Entry 5ZZ1 (X-ray diffraction, 1.91 A resolution); this record covers chains A and D of the 4 polymer chains in the assembly.

[Chain A (and D)]
Molecule: Catalase
Source organism: Mycothermus thermophilus
Notes: EC 1.11.1.6; chain D of this document is another copy of the same molecule, construct and numbering; everything in this record applies to it too
UniProt: M4GGR7 (M4GGR7_9PEZI); residues 0-698 here correspond to UniProt positions 1-699 (UniProt number = residue number + 1)
Amino-acid sequence (719 residues; numbered -20 to 698; the number before each row is that of its first residue; numbers below 1 keep their minus sign (Gly-20 is residue -20)):
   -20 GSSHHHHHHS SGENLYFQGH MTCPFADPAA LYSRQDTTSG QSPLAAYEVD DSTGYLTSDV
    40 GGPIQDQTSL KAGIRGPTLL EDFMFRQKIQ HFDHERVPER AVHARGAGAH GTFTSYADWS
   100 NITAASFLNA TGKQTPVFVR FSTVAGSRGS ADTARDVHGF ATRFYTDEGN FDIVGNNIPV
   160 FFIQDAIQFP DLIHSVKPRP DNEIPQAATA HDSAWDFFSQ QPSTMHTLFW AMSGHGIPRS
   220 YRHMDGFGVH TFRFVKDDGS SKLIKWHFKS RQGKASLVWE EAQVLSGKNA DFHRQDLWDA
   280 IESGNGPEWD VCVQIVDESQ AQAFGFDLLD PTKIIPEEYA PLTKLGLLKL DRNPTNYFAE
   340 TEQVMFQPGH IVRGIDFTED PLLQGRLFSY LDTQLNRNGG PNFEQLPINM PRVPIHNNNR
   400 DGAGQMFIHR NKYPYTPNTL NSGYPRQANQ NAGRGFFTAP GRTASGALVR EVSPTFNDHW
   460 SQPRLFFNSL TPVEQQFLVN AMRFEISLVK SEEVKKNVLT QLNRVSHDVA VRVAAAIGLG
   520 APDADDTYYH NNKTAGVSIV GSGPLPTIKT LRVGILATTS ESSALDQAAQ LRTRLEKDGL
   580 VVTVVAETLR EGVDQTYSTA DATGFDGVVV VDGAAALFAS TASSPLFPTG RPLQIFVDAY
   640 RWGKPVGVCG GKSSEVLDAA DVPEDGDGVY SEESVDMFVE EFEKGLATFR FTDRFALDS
Disordered / not traced: -20 to 20, 698 (chain D: -20 to 20)
Construct notes: expression tag (-20 to -1)
Ion coordination: cis-heme d hydroxychlorin gamma-spirolactone Fe near Tyr369 (its only coordinating residue here)
Ligand contacts:
  - 3-amino-1,2,4-triazole (3TR), molecule 1: Pro158, Phe226, His246, Ile313, Ile314, Pro315, Glu316, Val536
  - 3-amino-1,2,4-triazole (3TR), molecule 2: Trp258, Glu259, Asn479
  - 3-amino-1,2,4-triazole (3TR), molecule 3: Ser597, Pro624, Leu625, Phe626, Pro627
  - cis-heme d hydroxychlorin gamma-spirolactone (HDD), molecule 1: Ile68, Phe71, Asp72
  - cis-heme d hydroxychlorin gamma-spirolactone (HDD), molecule 2: Arg79, Ala80, Val81, His82, Arg119, Ser121, Gly138, Phe139, Ala140, Val153, Gly154, Asn155, Phe160, Ala165, Phe168, Val228, His229, Val343, Phe345, Leu361, Gly364, Arg365, Ser368, Tyr369, Thr372, Gln373, Arg376
What the authors report for this chain:
  - binding site for 3-amino-1,2,4-triazole: Pro158, His246, Gln293, Ile313, Ile314, Glu316, Val536
  - mutagenesis - P158W, Q293W: decreased expression
  - mutagenesis - H246W, I314F, L321A, V536W: decreased catalytic activity on catechol
  - mutagenesis - V536A: unchanged catalytic activity
  - mutagenesis - H246W, I313F, I314F, E316F, E316H, L321A: unchanged catalytic activity on catalase
  - mutagenesis - V536W: increased catalytic activity on catalase

[How chain A and chain D interact]
Residue-residue contacts - 233 pairs, chain A then chain D:
  Leu23(A) with Ile407(D)
  Tyr26(A) with Met405(D); Phe406(D); Ile407(D), hydrogen bond (backbone-backbone)
  Glu27(A) with Ile407(D); Arg409(D), salt bridge
  Val28(A) with Phe406(D), hydrophobic; Ile407(D), hydrogen bond (backbone-backbone); His408(D); Arg409(D), hydrogen bond (backbone-backbone)
  Asp29(A) with His395(D), hydrogen bond (backbone-side chain); Arg409(D), salt bridge
  Asp30(A) with Ile394(D); His395(D), salt bridge; Asn396(D); Arg399(D), salt bridge; His408(D); Asn410(D); Asn420(D), hydrogen bond (backbone-side chain); Tyr423(D)
  Ser31(A) with Tyr423(D)
  Thr32(A) with His395(D); Tyr423(D)
  Gly33(A) with Tyr423(D); Pro424(D); Arg425(D), hydrogen bond (backbone-backbone)
  Tyr34(A) with His395(D); Arg425(D); Gln426(D); Gly432(D)
  Leu35(A) with His395(D); Asn396(D); Pro424(D); Arg425(D), hydrogen bond (backbone-backbone)
  Thr36(A) with Ile394(D); His395(D), hydrogen bond (backbone-backbone); Asn396(D), hydrogen bond (backbone-side chain)
  Ser37(A) with Ile394(D); Asn396(D)
  Asp38(A) with Glu383(D); Pro390(D); Ile394(D); Asn396(D), hydrogen bond; Asn398(D), hydrogen bond
  Val39(A) with Gly148(D); Asn149(D), hydrogen bond (backbone-backbone); His349(D); Glu383(D); Asn388(D); Pro390(D)
  Gly40(A) with Glu147(D); Gly148(D); Pro390(D); Val392(D)
  Gly41(A) with Glu147(D); Gly148(D)
  Pro42(A) with Glu147(D); Ala427(D), hydrophobic; Gly432(D); Arg433(D); Gly434(D); Phe435(D), hydrogen bond (backbone-backbone)
  Ile43(A) with Ala427(D), hydrogen bond (backbone-backbone)
  Gln44(A) with Gln426(D); Ala427(D), hydrogen bond (backbone-backbone)
  Asp45(A) with Gln426(D), hydrogen bond (backbone-side chain)
  Gln46(A) with Thr415(D); Gln426(D)
  Leu49(A) with Thr437(D)
  Leu59(A) with Gln363(D); Phe367(D), hydrophobic
  Glu60(A) with Phe356(D); Gln363(D), hydrogen bond; Leu366(D); Arg441(D), salt bridge
  Phe62(A) with Gly348(D); Ile350(D), hydrophobic; Phe435(D), hydrophobic
  Met63(A) with Phe435(D), hydrophobic
  Arg65(A) with Leu366(D), hydrogen bond (side chain-backbone); Phe367(D); Leu370(D)
  Gln66(A) with Leu370(D); Asn398(D), hydrogen bond
  Gln69(A) with Leu370(D), hydrogen bond (side chain-backbone); Leu374(D); Phe382(D)
  His70(A) with Pro380(D); Asn381(D); Asn398(D)
  His73(A) with Leu374(D); Pro380(D); Gly401(D)
  Glu74(A) with Arg399(D); Asp400(D); Gly401(D), hydrogen bond (backbone-backbone)
  Val76(A) with Ala402(D)
  Glu147(A) with Gly40(D); Gly41(D); Pro42(D)
  Gly148(A) with Val39(D); Gly40(D); Gly41(D)
  Asn149(A) with Val39(D), hydrogen bond (backbone-backbone)
  Thr334(A) with Ile407(D); His408(D); Arg409(D)
  Asn335(A) with His408(D)
  Phe337(A) with Asp400(D); Gly401(D)
  Ala338(A) with Phe406(D)
  Glu339(A) with Ile407(D)
  Gln342(A) with Gly401(D); Gly403(D); Gln404(D), hydrogen bond (side chain-backbone)
  Gly348(A) with Phe62(D)
  His349(A) with Val39(D)
  Ile350(A) with Phe62(D), hydrophobic
  Phe356(A) with Glu60(D)
  Gln363(A) with Leu59(D); Glu60(D), hydrogen bond
  Leu366(A) with Glu60(D); Arg65(D), hydrogen bond (backbone-side chain)
  Phe367(A) with Leu59(D), hydrophobic; Arg65(D)
  Leu370(A) with Arg65(D); Gln66(D); Gln69(D), hydrogen bond (backbone-side chain)
  Leu374(A) with Gln69(D); His73(D)
  Asn377(A) with Ala402(D); Gly403(D)
  Pro380(A) with His70(D); His73(D)
  Asn381(A) with His70(D)
  Phe382(A) with Gln69(D)
  Glu383(A) with Asp38(D); Val39(D)
  Gln384(A) with Met405(D)
  Leu385(A) with Gly403(D); Gln404(D)
  Pro386(A) with Met405(D)
  Asn388(A) with Val39(D)
  Pro390(A) with Asp38(D); Val39(D)
  Val392(A) with Gly40(D)
  Pro393(A) with Thr36(D)
  Ile394(A) with Asp30(D); Thr36(D); Ser37(D); Asp38(D)
  His395(A) with Asp29(D), hydrogen bond (side chain-backbone); Asp30(D), salt bridge; Thr32(D); Tyr34(D); Leu35(D); Thr36(D), hydrogen bond (backbone-backbone)
  Asn396(A) with Asp30(D); Leu35(D); Thr36(D), hydrogen bond (side chain-backbone); Ser37(D); Asp38(D), hydrogen bond
  Asn398(A) with Asp38(D), hydrogen bond; Gln66(D), hydrogen bond; Lys67(D); His70(D)
  Arg399(A) with Asp30(D), salt bridge; Glu74(D)
  Asp400(A) with Glu74(D); Phe337(D)
  Gly401(A) with His73(D); Glu74(D), hydrogen bond (backbone-backbone); Phe337(D); Gln342(D)
  Ala402(A) with Val76(D); Asn377(D)
  Gly403(A) with Gln342(D); Asn377(D); Leu385(D)
  Gln404(A) with Phe337(D); Gln342(D), hydrogen bond (backbone-side chain); Leu385(D)
  Met405(A) with Tyr26(D); Gln384(D); Leu385(D), hydrophobic; Pro386(D); Met405(D), hydrophobic
  Phe406(A) with Tyr26(D); Val28(D), hydrophobic; Ala338(D)
  Ile407(A) with Leu23(D), hydrophobic; Tyr26(D), hydrogen bond (backbone-backbone); Glu27(D); Val28(D), hydrogen bond (backbone-backbone); Thr334(D); Glu339(D)
  His408(A) with Val28(D); Asp30(D); Thr334(D); Asn335(D)
  Arg409(A) with Glu27(D), salt bridge; Val28(D), hydrogen bond (backbone-backbone); Asp29(D), salt bridge; Thr334(D)
  Asn410(A) with Asp30(D)
  Thr415(A) with Gln46(D)
  Asn420(A) with Asp30(D), hydrogen bond (side chain-backbone)
  Tyr423(A) with Asp30(D); Ser31(D); Thr32(D); Gly33(D)
  Pro424(A) with Gly33(D); Leu35(D)
  Arg425(A) with Gly33(D), hydrogen bond (backbone-backbone); Tyr34(D); Leu35(D), hydrogen bond (backbone-backbone)
  Gln426(A) with Tyr34(D); Ile43(D); Gln44(D); Asp45(D), hydrogen bond; Gln46(D)
  Ala427(A) with Pro42(D), hydrophobic; Ile43(D), hydrogen bond (backbone-backbone); Gln44(D), hydrogen bond (backbone-backbone)
  Gly432(A) with Tyr34(D); Pro42(D)
  Arg433(A) with Pro42(D)
  Gly434(A) with Pro42(D)
  Phe435(A) with Pro42(D), hydrogen bond (backbone-backbone); Phe62(D), hydrophobic; Met63(D), hydrophobic
  Thr437(A) with Leu49(D)
  Arg441(A) with Glu60(D), salt bridge
Other interface residues (no listed pair), chain A (105 interface residues in all): Ala51, Pro56, Lys67, Arg75, Asp355, Gly364, Asp371, Gly378, Asn397, Pro416, Ala431, Ala443
Other interface residues (no listed pair), chain D (104 interface residues in all): Ala51, Arg75, Asp355, Gly364, Asp371, Gly378, Pro393, Pro416, Ala431, Ala443, Leu447

[In short]
105 residues of chain A and 104 residues of chain D are in contact, with 44 hydrogen bonds and 10 salt
bridges. Polar pairs include Glu27(A)-Arg409(D), Asp29(A)-Arg409(D) and Asp30(A)-His395(D). From the paper: a
binding site for 3-amino-1,2,4-triazole at Pro158(A), His246(A) and Gln293(A) among others; H246W, I314F and
L321A of chain A, among others, reduce catalytic activity on catechol; 10 substitutions were tested in all.
Both chains are Catalase (Mycothermus thermophilus). Entry 5ZZ1 (Probing the active center of catalase-phenol
oxidase from Scytalidium thermophilum) was determined by X-ray diffraction (same publication as 5Y17, 5XY4 and
5XVZ).
